PDB entry 7Z16 | electron microscopy, 2.09 A resolution | chains A and G of the 12 polymer chains in the assembly

# Chain A
Protein: Phosphonate C-P lyase system protein PhnG
From: Escherichia coli
Reference sequence: A0A7T2N2E5 (A0A7T2N2E5_ECOLX); numbering as in UniProt (aligned over 1-150)
Sequence (150 residues; row label = number of the first residue in the row):
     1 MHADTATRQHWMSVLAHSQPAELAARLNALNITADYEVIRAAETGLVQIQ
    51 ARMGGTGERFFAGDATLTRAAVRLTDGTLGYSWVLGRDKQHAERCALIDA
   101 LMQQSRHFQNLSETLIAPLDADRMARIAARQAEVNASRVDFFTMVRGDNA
Not modelled in the structure: 1-2, 146-150

# Chain G
Protein: Alpha-D-ribose 1-methylphosphonate 5-triphosphate synthase subunit PhnI
From: Escherichia coli
Notes: EC 2.7.8.37
Reference sequence: A0A1V3VT92 (A0A1V3VT92_ECOLX); numbering as in UniProt (aligned over 1-354)
Sequence (354 residues; row label = number of the first residue in the row):
     1 MYVAVKGGEKAIDAAHALQESRRRGDTDLPELSVAQIEQQLNLAVDRVMT
    51 EGGIADRELAALALKQASGDNVEAIFLLRAYRTTLAKLAVSEPLDTTGMR
   101 LERRISAVYKDIPGGQLLGPTYDYTHRLLDFTLLANGEAPTLTTADSEQQ
   151 PSPHVFSLLARQGLAKFEEDSGAQPDDITRTPPVYPCSRSSRLQQLMRGD
   201 EGYLLALAYSTQRGYGRNHPFAGEIRSGYIDVSIVPEELGFAVNVGELLM
   251 TECEMVNGFIDPPDEPPHFTRGYGLVFGMSERKAMAMALVDRALQAPEYG
   301 EHATGPAQDEEFVLAHADNVEAAGFVSHLKLPHYVDFQAELELLKRLQQE
   351 KNHG
Not modelled in the structure: 354
Bound ions: Zn2+: His328, His333

# How chain A and chain G interact
Residue-residue contacts (26; chain A residue first):
  Arg87(A) with Phe131(G)
  Arg130(A) with Leu18(G)
  Glu133(A) with Leu18(G)
  Ala136(A) with Ala14(G)
  Ser137(A) with Ala11(G); Ala14(G); Ala15(G); Leu18(G)
  Arg138(A) with Ala11(G)
  Val139(A) with Ala11(G), hydrophobic
  Asp140(A) with Val5(G); Gly7(G), hydrogen bond (backbone-backbone); Lys10(G), salt bridge
  Phe141(A) with Ala4(G); Val5(G), hydrogen bond (backbone-backbone)
  Phe142(A) with Tyr2(G), hydrophobic; Val3(G); Ala4(G), hydrophobic; Val5(G)
  Thr143(A) with Tyr2(G); Val3(G), hydrogen bond (backbone-backbone); Val5(G)
  Met144(A) with Met1(G); Tyr2(G), hydrogen bond
  Val145(A) with Met1(G), hydrogen bond (backbone-backbone); Val3(G), hydrophobic
Other interface residues (no listed pair), chain A (14 interface residues in all): Val134
Other interface residues (no listed pair), chain G (15 interface residues in all): Lys6, Gly8, Leu134

# In short
14 residues of chain A face 15 of chain G across their interface; the contacts include 5 hydrogen bonds and 1
salt bridge. Among the polar pairs are Asp140(A)-Lys10(G), Met144(A)-Tyr2(G) and Asp140(A)-Gly7(G). His328(G)
and His333(G) form the Zn2+ site.
Chain A is Phosphonate C-P lyase system protein PhnG and chain G is Alpha-D-ribose 1-methylphosphonate
5-triphosphate synthase subunit PhnI, both from Escherichia coli; the structure, E. coli C-P lyase bound to
PhnK/PhnL dual ABC dimer with AMPPNP and PhnK E171Q mutation, was determined by electron microscopy (same
publication as 7Z15, 7Z17, 7Z18 and 7Z19).
